PDB entry 2RDU | X-ray diffraction, 1.65 A resolution | chain A

# Chain A
Name: Hydroxyacid oxidase 1
Organism: Homo sapiens
Notes: EC 1.1.3.15
Reference sequence: Q9UJM8 (HAOX1_HUMAN); residues 1-370 here = UniProt positions 1-370
Amino-acid sequence (387 residues; row label = number of the first residue in the row; numbers below 1 keep their minus sign (Gly-16 is residue -16)):
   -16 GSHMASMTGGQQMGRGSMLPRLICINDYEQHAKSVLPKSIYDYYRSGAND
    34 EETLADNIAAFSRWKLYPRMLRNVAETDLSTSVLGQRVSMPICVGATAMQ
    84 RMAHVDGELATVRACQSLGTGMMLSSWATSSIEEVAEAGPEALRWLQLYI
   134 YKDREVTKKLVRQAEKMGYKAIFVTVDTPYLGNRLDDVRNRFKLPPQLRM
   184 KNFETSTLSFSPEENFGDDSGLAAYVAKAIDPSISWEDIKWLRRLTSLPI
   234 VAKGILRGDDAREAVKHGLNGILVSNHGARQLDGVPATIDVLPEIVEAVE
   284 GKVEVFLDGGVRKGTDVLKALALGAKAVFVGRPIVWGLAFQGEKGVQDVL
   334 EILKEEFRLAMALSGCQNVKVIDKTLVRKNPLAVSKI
Unresolved in the structure: -16 to 2, 363-370
Sequence notes: expression tag (-16 to 0)
Residues lining bound ligands:
  - FMN (flavin mononucleotide): Tyr26, Tyr27, Gly78, Ala79, Thr80, Ala81, Ser108, Trp110, Gln130, Tyr132, Thr158, Lys236, Ser258, His260, Gly261, Arg263, Asp291, Gly292, Gly293, Arg295, Phe312, Val313, Gly314, Arg315, Pro316
  - glyoxylic acid (GLV): Tyr26, Trp110, Tyr132, Arg167, Leu205, His260, Arg263
UniProt features mapped onto this chain:
  - motif: Ser368 to Ile370 (Microbody targeting signal)
  - active site: His260 (Proton acceptor)
  - binding site (glyoxylate): Tyr26, Tyr132, Arg167, His260, Arg263
  - binding site (FMN): Ala79 to Ala81, Ser108, Gln130, Thr158, Lys236, Ser258, Asp291 to Arg295, Gly314, Arg315
  - modified residue: Lys184 (N6-succinyllysine), Ser194 (Phosphoserine), Ser230 (Phosphoserine)
Reported in the primary citation:
  - binding site for glyoxylic acid: Tyr26, Trp110, Tyr132, Arg167, Arg263
  - binding site for flavin mononucleotide: Ala81
  - catalytic residues: Tyr26, Tyr132, Asp160, Lys236, His260 (citing earlier work)
  - contacts within the chain: Trp110-Tyr134 (hydrogen bond), Tyr134-Tyr208 (hydrogen bond), Leu191-Tyr208 (hydrogen bond)
  - conformationally variable residues (helix shift, order/disorder transition): Asp169 to Ala212

# Overview
Bound to chain A: flavin mononucleotide and glyoxylic acid. From UniProt: active-site residue His260, 5
glyoxylate-binding residues and 15 FMN-binding residues. From the paper: catalytic residues Tyr26, Tyr132 and
Asp160 among others; a binding site for glyoxylic acid at Tyr26, Trp110 and Tyr132 among others.
Chain A is Hydroxyacid oxidase 1 (Homo sapiens); the structure, Crystal Structure of Human Glycolate Oxidase
in Complex with Glyoxylate, was determined by X-ray diffraction (same publication as 2RDT and 2RDW).
